Entry 1FX6 (X-ray diffraction, 2.06 A resolution); this record covers chains A and B.

== Chain A ==
Name: 2-dehydro-3-deoxyphosphooctonate aldolase
Organism: Aquifex aeolicus
Notes: EC 4.1.2.16
Reference sequence: O66496 (KDSA_AQUAE); residues 1001-1267 here correspond to UniProt positions 1-267 (UniProt number = residue number - 1000)
Sequence (267 residues; each row starts with the number of its first residue):
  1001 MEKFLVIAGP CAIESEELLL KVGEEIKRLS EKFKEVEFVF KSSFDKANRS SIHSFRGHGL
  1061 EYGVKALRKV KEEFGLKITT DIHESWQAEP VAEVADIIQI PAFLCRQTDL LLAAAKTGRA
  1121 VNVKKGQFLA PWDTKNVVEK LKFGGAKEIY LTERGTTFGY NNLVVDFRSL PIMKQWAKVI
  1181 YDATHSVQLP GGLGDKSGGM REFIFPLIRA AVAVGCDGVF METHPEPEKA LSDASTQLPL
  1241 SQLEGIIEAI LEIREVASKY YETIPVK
Disordered / not traced: 1001, 1188-1199, 1265-1267

== Chain B ==
Name: 2-dehydro-3-deoxyphosphooctonate aldolase
Organism: Aquifex aeolicus
Notes: EC 4.1.2.16
Reference sequence: O66496 (KDSA_AQUAE); residues 2001-2267 here correspond to UniProt positions 1-267 (UniProt number = residue number - 2000)
Sequence (267 residues; numbered 2001 to 2267; the number before each row is that of its first residue):
  2001 MEKFLVIAGP CAIESEELLL KVGEEIKRLS EKFKEVEFVF KSSFDKANRS SIHSFRGHGL
  2061 EYGVKALRKV KEEFGLKITT DIHESWQAEP VAEVADIIQI PAFLCRQTDL LLAAAKTGRA
  2121 VNVKKGQFLA PWDTKNVVEK LKFGGAKEIY LTERGTTFGY NNLVVDFRSL PIMKQWAKVI
  2181 YDATHSVQLP GGLGDKSGGM REFIFPLIRA AVAVGCDGVF METHPEPEKA LSDASTQLPL
  2241 SQLEGIIEAI LEIREVASKY YETIPVK
Disordered / not traced: 2001-2002, 2188-2200, 2265-2267

== Chain A / chain B interface ==
Pairs across the interface (60):
  Ala1047(A) - Arg2106(B)
  Ala1047(A) - Gln2107(B)
  Ala1047(A) - Thr2108(B)  hydrogen bond (backbone-backbone)
  Asn1048(A) - Arg2106(B)  hydrogen bond (backbone-side chain)
  Asn1048(A) - Gln2107(B)
  Arg1049(A) - Lys2140(B)  hydrogen bond (backbone-side chain)
  Ser1050(A) - Arg2106(B)  hydrogen bond
  Ser1050(A) - Asn2136(B)
  Ser1050(A) - Lys2140(B)
  Ser1051(A) - Asn2136(B)
  Ile1052(A) - Thr2108(B)
  Ile1052(A) - Lys2140(B)
  Ile1052(A) - Phe2143(B)  hydrophobic
  His1053(A) - Glu2139(B)
  Arg1056(A) - Thr2108(B)
  Arg1056(A) - Asp2109(B)  salt bridge
  Glu1084(A) - Glu2084(B)
  Glu1084(A) - Ser2085(B)  hydrogen bond
  Ser1085(A) - Glu2084(B)  hydrogen bond (backbone-side chain)
  Phe1103(A) - Phe2103(B)
  Phe1103(A) - Arg2106(B)
  Phe1103(A) - Phe2128(B)  hydrophobic
  Leu1104(A) - Leu2104(B)  hydrophobic
  Leu1104(A) - Gln2107(B)
  Arg1106(A) - Ala2047(B)
  Arg1106(A) - Asn2048(B)  hydrogen bond (side chain-backbone)
  Arg1106(A) - Arg2049(B)
  Arg1106(A) - Ser2050(B)
  Gln1107(A) - Ala2047(B)
  Gln1107(A) - Asn2048(B)
  Gln1107(A) - Phe2103(B)
  Gln1107(A) - Leu2104(B)
  Thr1108(A) - Ala2047(B)  hydrogen bond (backbone-backbone)
  Thr1108(A) - Ile2052(B)
  Thr1108(A) - Arg2056(B)
  Asp1109(A) - Arg2056(B)  salt bridge
  Phe1128(A) - Phe2103(B)  hydrophobic
  Phe1128(A) - Phe2128(B)  hydrophobic
  Phe1128(A) - Thr2157(B)
  Ala1130(A) - Tyr2160(B)  hydrophobic
  Pro1131(A) - Tyr2160(B)
  Trp1132(A) - Tyr2160(B)  hydrophobic
  Trp1132(A) - Asn2161(B)
  Asp1133(A) - Asn2161(B)
  Asn1136(A) - Ser2050(B)  hydrogen bond
  Glu1139(A) - His2053(B)  salt bridge
  Lys1140(A) - Arg2049(B)  hydrogen bond (side chain-backbone)
  Lys1140(A) - Ser2050(B)
  Lys1140(A) - Ile2052(B)
  Phe1143(A) - Ile2052(B)  hydrophobic
  Thr1157(A) - Phe2128(B)
  Thr1157(A) - Thr2157(B)
  Tyr1160(A) - Ala2130(B)  hydrophobic
  Tyr1160(A) - Pro2131(B)
  Tyr1160(A) - Trp2132(B)  hydrophobic
  Tyr1160(A) - Asp2166(B)  hydrogen bond
  Asn1161(A) - Ala2130(B)
  Asn1161(A) - Trp2132(B)
  Asn1161(A) - Asp2133(B)
  Asp1166(A) - Tyr2160(B)  hydrogen bond
Other interface residues (no listed pair), chain A (34 interface residues in all): Leu1112, Gln1127, Leu1129, Thr1156, Arg1168
Other interface residues (no listed pair), chain B (33 interface residues in all): Ser2051, Leu2112, Leu2129, Thr2156, Arg2168

== In short ==
The interface between chain A and chain B involves 34 residues on one side and 33 on the other, with 12
hydrogen bonds and 3 salt bridges. Among the polar pairs are Arg1056(A)-Asp2109(B), Asp1109(A)-Arg2056(B) and
Glu1139(A)-His2053(B).
Both chains are 2-dehydro-3-deoxyphosphooctonate aldolase (Aquifex aeolicus). Entry 1FX6 (Aquifex aeolicus
KDO8P synthase) was determined by X-ray diffraction (same publication as 1FWN, 1FWT, 1FXP, 1FXQ and 1FY6).
